PDB entry 7UXM | X-ray diffraction, 1.20 A resolution | chains A and D

Chain A:
Molecule: Peptidyl-prolyl cis-trans isomerase A
Source organism: Homo sapiens
Notes: EC 5.2.1.8
UniProt: P62937 (PPIA_HUMAN); residues 1-165 here = UniProt positions 1-165
Amino-acid sequence (166 residues; each row starts with the number of its first residue; numbering starts at 0):
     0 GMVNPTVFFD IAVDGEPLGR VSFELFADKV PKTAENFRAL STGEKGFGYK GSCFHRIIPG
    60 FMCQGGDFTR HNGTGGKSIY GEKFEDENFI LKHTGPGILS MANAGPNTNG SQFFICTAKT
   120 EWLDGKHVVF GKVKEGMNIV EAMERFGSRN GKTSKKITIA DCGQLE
Sequence notes: expression tag (0)
Swiss-Prot annotation at these positions:
  - modified residue: Met1 (N-acetylmethionine), Val2 (N-acetylvaline), Lys28 (N6-acetyllysine), Lys44 (N6-acetyllysine), Lys76 (N6-acetyllysine), Ser77 (Phosphoserine), Lys82 (N6-acetyllysine), Thr93 (Phosphothreonine), Lys125 (N6-acetyllysine), Lys131 (N6-acetyllysine), Lys133 (N6-acetyllysine)
  - glycosylation: Asn108 (N-linked (GlcNAc...) asparagine)
  - cross-link (Glycyl lysine isopeptide (Lys-Gly)): Lys28 (interchain with G-Cter in SUMO2), Lys82 (interchain with G-Cter in SUMO2)
  - mutagenesis: Arg55 (R55A: Loss of peptidyl-prolyl cis-trans isomerase activity. No loss of its interaction with BSG/CD147 or its ability to induce leukocyte chemotaxis. No effect on its interaction with MAP3K5/ASK1 ...), Phe60 (F60A: Loss of ability to stimulate MAPK/ERK phosphorylation), Arg69 (R69A: No effect on peptidyl-prolyl cis-trans isomerase activity. Reduced interaction with BSG/CD147 and ability to induce leukocyte chemotaxis), His70 (H70A: No effect on peptidyl-prolyl cis-trans isomerase activity. Reduced interaction with BSG/CD147 and ability to induce leukocyte chemotaxis), Thr107 (T107A: No effect on peptidyl-prolyl cis-trans isomerase activity. Reduced interaction with BSG/CD147 and ability to induce leukocyte chemotaxis), Phe113 (F113A: Reduced ability to stimulate MAPK/ERK phosphorylation), Trp121 (W121A: 200-fold decrease of sensitivity to CsA. Reduced ability to stimulate MAPK/ERK phosphorylation; W121E: Loss of peptidyl-prolyl cis-trans isomerase activity ...), Lys125 (K125Q: Acetylation-mimetic mutant; no effect on its interaction with TARDBP; K125R: Loss of acetylation and interaction with TARDBP), His126 (H126A: Loss of peptidyl-prolyl cis-trans isomerase activity and interaction with HCV NS5A. Loss of ability to stimulate MAPK/ERK phosphorylation)

Chain D:
Molecule: FP29092
Amino-acid sequence (18 residues; each row starts with the number of its first residue; numbering starts at 0):
     0 XDPANQDCHV AAWHCWQR
Modified positions: ACE (acetyl group) at position 0
Covalent attachments: N,N'-(1,4-phenylene)diacetamide (WHL) linked to Cys7, Cys14; amino group (NH2) linked to Arg17

Chain A / chain D interface:
Contacting residue pairs - 31 pairs, chain A then chain D:
  Arg55(A) - Asp6(D)
  Arg55(A) - Val9(D)
  Ile57(A) - Trp12(D)  hydrophobic
  Phe60(A) - His8(D)
  Phe60(A) - Trp12(D)  hydrophobic
  Met61(A) - His8(D)
  Gln63(A) - Gln5(D)  hydrogen bond (side chain-backbone)
  Gln63(A) - His8(D)  hydrogen bond
  Arg69(A) - ACE_0(D)  hydrogen bond (side chain-backbone)
  Thr73(A) - Pro2(D)
  Thr73(A) - Ala3(D)  hydrogen bond (backbone-backbone)
  Thr73(A) - Asn4(D)
  Thr73(A) - Gln5(D)  hydrogen bond (backbone-side chain)
  Gly74(A) - Gln5(D)  hydrogen bond (backbone-side chain)
  Lys82(A) - Ala3(D)
  Ala101(A) - Gln5(D)
  Ala101(A) - His8(D)
  Asn102(A) - Gln5(D)
  Asn102(A) - Asp6(D)  hydrogen bond (backbone-backbone)
  Asn102(A) - Cys7(D)
  Ala103(A) - Asn4(D)
  Ala103(A) - Cys7(D)
  Gly104(A) - Cys7(D)  hydrogen bond (backbone-side chain)
  Gln111(A) - Gln5(D)
  Phe113(A) - His8(D)
  Trp121(A) - Trp12(D)  hydrophobic
  Trp121(A) - Trp15(D)
  Leu122(A) - His8(D)
  Leu122(A) - Ala11(D)  hydrophobic
  His126(A) - His8(D)
  Arg148(A) - Trp12(D)
Also at the interface, not in a pair above, chain A (20 interface residues in all): Gly72
Also at the interface, not in a pair above, chain D (13 interface residues in all): Asp1

Overview:
Chain A and chain D form an interface of 20 and 13 residues respectively, with 8 hydrogen bonds. Among the
polar pairs are Gln63(A)-Gln5(D), Gln63(A)-His8(D) and Arg69(A)-ACE_0(D). Amino group is covalently linked to
Arg17(D). N,N'-(1,4-phenylene)diacetamide is covalently linked to Cys14(D).
Chain A is Peptidyl-prolyl cis-trans isomerase A (Homo sapiens) and chain D is FP29092; the structure,
Structure of PPIA in complex with FP29092, a Helicon Polypeptide, was determined by X-ray diffraction (same
publication as 7UWI, 7UWO, 7UX5, 7UXI, 7UXJ, 7UXK and 7 further entries).
